Entry 4Y7N (X-ray diffraction, 3.30 A resolution); this record covers chains A and I of the 13 polymer chains in the assembly.

[Chain A]
Molecule: DNA-directed RNA polymerase II subunit RPB1
Organism: Saccharomyces cerevisiae (strain ATCC 204508 / S288c)
Notes: EC 2.7.7.6
Reference sequence: P04050 (RPB1_YEAST); numbering as in UniProt (aligned over 1-1733)
Sequence (1733 residues; each row starts with the number of its first residue):
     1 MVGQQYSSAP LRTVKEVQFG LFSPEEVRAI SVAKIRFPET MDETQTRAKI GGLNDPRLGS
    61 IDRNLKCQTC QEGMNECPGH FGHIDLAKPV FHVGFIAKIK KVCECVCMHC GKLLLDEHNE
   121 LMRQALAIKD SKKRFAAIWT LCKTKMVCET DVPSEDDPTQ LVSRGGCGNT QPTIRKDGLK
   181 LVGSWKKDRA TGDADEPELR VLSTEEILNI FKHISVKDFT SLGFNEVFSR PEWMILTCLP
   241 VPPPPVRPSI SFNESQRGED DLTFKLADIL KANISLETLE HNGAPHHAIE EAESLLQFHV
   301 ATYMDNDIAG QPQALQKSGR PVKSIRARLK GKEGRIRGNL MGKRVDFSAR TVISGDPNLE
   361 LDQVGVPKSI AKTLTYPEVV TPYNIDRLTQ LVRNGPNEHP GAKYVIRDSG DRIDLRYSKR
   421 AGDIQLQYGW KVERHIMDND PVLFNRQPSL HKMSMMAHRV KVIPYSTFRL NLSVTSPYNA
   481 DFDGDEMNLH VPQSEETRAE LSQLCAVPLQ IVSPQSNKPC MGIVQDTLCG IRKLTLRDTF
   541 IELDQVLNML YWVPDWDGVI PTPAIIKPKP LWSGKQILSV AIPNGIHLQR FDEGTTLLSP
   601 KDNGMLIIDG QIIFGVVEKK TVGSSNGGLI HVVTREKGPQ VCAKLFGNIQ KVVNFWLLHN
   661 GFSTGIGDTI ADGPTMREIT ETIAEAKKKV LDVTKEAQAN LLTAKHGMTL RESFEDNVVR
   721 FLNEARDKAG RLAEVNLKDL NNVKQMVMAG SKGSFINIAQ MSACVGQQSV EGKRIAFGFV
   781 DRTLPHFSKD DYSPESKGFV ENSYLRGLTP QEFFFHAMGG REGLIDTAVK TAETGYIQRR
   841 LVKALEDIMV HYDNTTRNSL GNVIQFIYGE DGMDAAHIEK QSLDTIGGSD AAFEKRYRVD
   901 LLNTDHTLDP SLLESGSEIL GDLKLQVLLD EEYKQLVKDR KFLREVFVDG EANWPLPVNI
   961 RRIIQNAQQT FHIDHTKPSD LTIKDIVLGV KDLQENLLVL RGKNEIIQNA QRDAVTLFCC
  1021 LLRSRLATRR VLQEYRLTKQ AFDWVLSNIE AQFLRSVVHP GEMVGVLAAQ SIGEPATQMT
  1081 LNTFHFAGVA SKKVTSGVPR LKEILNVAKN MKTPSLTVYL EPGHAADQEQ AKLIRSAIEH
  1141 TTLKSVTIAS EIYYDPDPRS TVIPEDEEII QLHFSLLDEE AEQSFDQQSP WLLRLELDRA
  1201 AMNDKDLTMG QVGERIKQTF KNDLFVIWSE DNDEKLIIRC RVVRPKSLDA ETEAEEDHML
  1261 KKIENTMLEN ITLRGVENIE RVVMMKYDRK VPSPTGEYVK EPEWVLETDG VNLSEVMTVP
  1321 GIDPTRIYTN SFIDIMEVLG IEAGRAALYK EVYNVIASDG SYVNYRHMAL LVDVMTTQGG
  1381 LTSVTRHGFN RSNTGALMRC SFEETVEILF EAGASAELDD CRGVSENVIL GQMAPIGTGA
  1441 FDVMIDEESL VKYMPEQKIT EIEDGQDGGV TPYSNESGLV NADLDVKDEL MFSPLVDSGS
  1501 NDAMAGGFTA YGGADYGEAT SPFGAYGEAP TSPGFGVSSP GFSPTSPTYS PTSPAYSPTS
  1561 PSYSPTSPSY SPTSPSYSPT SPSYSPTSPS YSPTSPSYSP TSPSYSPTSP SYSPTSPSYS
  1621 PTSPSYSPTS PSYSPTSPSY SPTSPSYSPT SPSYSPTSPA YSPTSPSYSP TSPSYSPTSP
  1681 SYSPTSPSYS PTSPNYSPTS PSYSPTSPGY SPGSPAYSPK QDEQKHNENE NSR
Not modelled in the structure: 1-2, 149-150, 155-160, 187-198, 1082-1091, 1177-1186, 1244-1253, 1446-1733
Metal / ion sites: Zn2+ site 1: Cys-67, Gln-68, Cys-70, Cys-77, His-80; Zn2+ site 2: Cys-107, Cys-110, Cys-148, Cys-167; Mg2+: Asp-481, Asp-483, Asp-485 (shared with 1 residue of chain R)
Small-molecule neighbours: phosphomethylphosphonic acid guanylate ester (G2P): Arg-446, Gln-447, Pro-448, Asn-479, Asp-481, Asp-483, Thr-831
Swiss-Prot annotation at these positions:
  - region: Pro-248 to Asp-260 (Lid loop), Asn-306 to Lys-323 (Rudder loop), Pro-810 to Glu-822 (Bridging helix)
  - binding site (Zn(2+)): Cys-67, Cys-70, Cys-77, His-80, Cys-107, Cys-110, Cys-148, Cys-167
  - binding site (Mg(2+)): Asp-481, Asp-483, Asp-485
  - modified residue: Thr-1471 (Phosphothreonine)
  - cross-link (Glycyl lysine isopeptide (Lys-Gly)): Lys-695 (interchain with G-Cter in ubiquitin), Lys-1246 (interchain with G-Cter in ubiquitin), Lys-1350 (interchain with G-Cter in ubiquitin)
  - natural variant: Ser-1653 to Pro-1659 (deletion: In strain: A364A)
  - mutagenesis: Lys-1246 (K1246R: Impairs ubiquitination during transcription stress)

[Chain I]
Molecule: DNA-directed RNA polymerase II subunit RPB9
Organism: Saccharomyces cerevisiae (strain ATCC 204508 / S288c)
Reference sequence: P27999 (RPB9_YEAST); numbering as in UniProt (aligned over 1-122)
Sequence (122 residues; numbered 1 to 122; the number before each row is that of its first residue):
     1 MTTFRFCRDC NNMLYPREDK ENNRLLFECR TCSYVEEAGS PLVYRHELIT NIGETAGVVQ
    61 DIGSDPTLPR SDRECPKCHS RENVFFQSQQ RRKDTSMVLF FVCLSCSHIF TSDQKNKRTQ
   121 FS
Not modelled in the structure: 1, 121-122
Metal / ion sites: Zn2+ site 1: Cys-7, Cys-10, Cys-29, Cys-32; Zn2+ site 2: Cys-75, Cys-78, Cys-103, Cys-106
Swiss-Prot annotation at these positions:
  - zinc finger: Cys-7 to Cys-32 (C4-type), Ser-71 to Thr-111 (TFIIS-type)
  - binding site (Zn(2+)): Cys-7, Cys-10, Cys-29, Cys-32, Cys-75, Cys-78, Cys-103, Cys-106
  - modified residue: Ser-40 (Phosphoserine)

[Chain A / chain I interface]
Residue-residue contacts - 61 pairs, chain A then chain I:
  Ala-697(A) with Met-97(I)
  Gln-698(A) with Met-97(I); Val-98(I); Leu-99(I); Ser-112(I), hydrogen bond (backbone-side chain)
  Ala-699(A) with Ser-112(I); Gln-114(I), hydrogen bond (backbone-backbone); Lys-115(I)
  Asn-700(A) with Ser-96(I); Val-98(I); Asp-113(I), hydrogen bond; Lys-115(I); Asn-116(I), hydrogen bond
  Leu-701(A) with Gln-114(I); Lys-115(I)
  Thr-709(A) with Lys-93(I), hydrogen bond (side chain-backbone); Asp-94(I)
  Arg-711(A) with Gln-87(I), hydrogen bond; Thr-95(I), hydrogen bond (side chain-backbone); Ser-96(I), hydrogen bond (side chain-backbone); Met-97(I)
  Phe-714(A) with Met-97(I), hydrophobic
  Asp-781(A) with Arg-91(I), salt bridge
  Arg-782(A) with Thr-67(I)
  Ser-788(A) with Thr-67(I); Pro-69(I)
  Lys-789(A) with Thr-67(I), hydrogen bond (backbone-backbone); Pro-69(I)
  Asp-790(A) with Phe-86(I); Gln-87(I), hydrogen bond (side chain-backbone); Arg-91(I), salt bridge
  Tyr-792(A) with Gln-87(I), hydrogen bond
  Thr-1147(A) with Leu-48(I)
  Ile-1148(A) with Glu-47(I); Leu-48(I), hydrogen bond (backbone-backbone); Ile-49(I), hydrogen bond (backbone-backbone)
  Ala-1149(A) with Arg-45(I); Glu-47(I)
  Ser-1150(A) with Arg-45(I); His-46(I), hydrogen bond (backbone-backbone); Glu-47(I)
  Glu-1151(A) with Leu-42(I); Tyr-44(I); Arg-45(I), salt bridge
  Ile-1152(A) with Pro-41(I); Leu-42(I); Val-43(I), hydrogen bond (backbone-backbone); Tyr-44(I), hydrogen bond (backbone-backbone)
  Tyr-1153(A) with Pro-41(I); Leu-42(I), hydrophobic
  Tyr-1154(A) with Glu-18(I), hydrogen bond; Asn-23(I); Arg-24(I); Leu-25(I), hydrophobic; Pro-41(I), hydrogen bond (backbone-backbone)
  Val-1162(A) with Pro-41(I), hydrophobic
  Pro-1190(A) with Glu-18(I)
  Trp-1191(A) with Leu-25(I), hydrophobic
  Lys-1261(A) with Tyr-44(I)
  Glu-1264(A) with His-46(I), salt bridge
  Leu-1268(A) with Leu-48(I), hydrophobic
Interface residues without a listed pair, chain A (36 interface residues in all): Thr-703, Leu-710, Lys-1144, Pro-1156, Glu-1196, Asp-1198, Ala-1254, Asp-1257
Interface residues without a listed pair, chain I (38 interface residues in all): Pro-16, Arg-17, Asp-19, Lys-20, Asp-65, Leu-68, Gln-89, Arg-92

[Summary]
36 residues of chain A and 38 residues of chain I are in contact, with 18 hydrogen bonds and 4 salt bridges.
Polar pairs include Asp-781(A)/Arg-91(I), Asp-790(A)/Arg-91(I) and Glu-1151(A)/Arg-45(I). Ligands of chain A:
phosphomethylphosphonic acid guanylate ester.
Here chain A is DNA-directed RNA polymerase II subunit RPB1 and chain I is DNA-directed RNA polymerase II
subunit RPB9, both from Saccharomyces cerevisiae (strain ATCC 204508 / S288c). Entry 4Y7N (The Structure
Insight into 5-Carboxycytosine Recognition by RNA Polymerase II during Transcription Elongation) was
determined by X-ray diffraction, deposited together with 4Y52.
